7ARC - chains C and V of the 16 polymer chains in the assembly; structure by electron microscopy, 2.88 A resolution.

[Chain C]
Molecule: ND9
Organism: Polytomella sp. Pringsheim 198.80
Amino-acid sequence (217 residues; each row starts with the number of its first residue):
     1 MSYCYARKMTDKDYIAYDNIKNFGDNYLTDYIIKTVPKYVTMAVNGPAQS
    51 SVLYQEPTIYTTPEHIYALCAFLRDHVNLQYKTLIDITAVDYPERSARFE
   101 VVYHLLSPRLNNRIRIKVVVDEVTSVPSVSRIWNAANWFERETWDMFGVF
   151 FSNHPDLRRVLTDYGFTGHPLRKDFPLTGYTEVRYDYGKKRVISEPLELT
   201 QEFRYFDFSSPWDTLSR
Unresolved in the structure: 1

[Chain V]
Molecule: B13
Organism: Polytomella sp. Pringsheim 198.80
Amino-acid sequence (159 residues; numbered 1 to 159; the number before each row is that of its first residue):
     1 MIRNISSRFSTCLRQALPSASSNRTFKAVADVEIDFSNRAVLKKYVGVDH
    51 LSKEQGTKAKFIVSLNSLLEAVKSVPETAEYRKAIEATCQYRLKVCGENN
   101 SDAAIEEVLDAHLEELIAESKEELRILPVLLESKPWDVPADYSAPVFDYV
   151 DASTILDKK
Unresolved in the structure: 1-25

[Chain C / chain V interface]
Residue-residue contacts - 74 pairs, chain C then chain V:
  Ser-2(C) / Glu-115(V)  hydrogen bond
  Tyr-3(C) / Leu-51(V)  hydrophobic
  Tyr-3(C) / Glu-115(V)
  Tyr-3(C) / Glu-122(V)  hydrogen bond
  Tyr-5(C) / Val-46(V)
  Tyr-5(C) / Gly-47(V)  hydrogen bond (side chain-backbone)
  Tyr-5(C) / His-112(V)
  Tyr-5(C) / Glu-115(V)
  Ala-6(C) / Phe-26(V)  hydrophobic
  Ala-6(C) / Val-46(V)
  Ala-6(C) / His-112(V)  hydrogen bond (backbone-side chain)
  Arg-7(C) / Leu-42(V)
  Arg-7(C) / Glu-106(V)
  Arg-7(C) / Glu-107(V)  salt bridge
  Arg-7(C) / Asp-110(V)  salt bridge
  Arg-7(C) / Ala-111(V)
  Arg-7(C) / His-112(V)
  Lys-8(C) / Phe-26(V)
  Met-9(C) / Phe-26(V)  hydrogen bond (backbone-backbone)
  Met-9(C) / Phe-36(V)  hydrophobic
  Tyr-14(C) / Asp-110(V)  hydrogen bond
  Tyr-17(C) / Glu-107(V)  hydrogen bond (side chain-backbone)
  Tyr-17(C) / Val-108(V)
  Tyr-17(C) / Asp-110(V)
  Tyr-31(C) / Ala-84(V)
  Ile-33(C) / Ala-144(V)  hydrophobic
  Ile-33(C) / Val-146(V)  hydrophobic
  Lys-34(C) / Glu-80(V)
  Thr-35(C) / Glu-80(V)
  Thr-35(C) / Tyr-81(V)
  Pro-37(C) / Pro-135(V)
  Pro-37(C) / Val-138(V)  hydrophobic
  Pro-37(C) / Tyr-142(V)  hydrogen bond (backbone-side chain)
  Lys-38(C) / Ser-133(V)  hydrogen bond (side chain-backbone)
  Lys-38(C) / Lys-134(V)
  Lys-38(C) / Pro-135(V)  hydrogen bond (backbone-backbone)
  Lys-38(C) / Asp-137(V)
  Lys-38(C) / Val-138(V)
  Tyr-39(C) / Leu-130(V)
  Tyr-39(C) / Ser-133(V)  hydrogen bond
  Tyr-39(C) / Pro-135(V)
  Val-40(C) / Tyr-142(V)  hydrogen bond (backbone-side chain)
  Thr-41(C) / Ala-144(V)
  Thr-41(C) / Pro-145(V)
  Met-42(C) / Pro-145(V)
  Met-42(C) / Phe-147(V)  hydrophobic
  Ala-43(C) / Pro-145(V)  hydrogen bond (backbone-backbone)
  Ala-43(C) / Val-146(V)
  Ala-43(C) / Phe-147(V)  hydrogen bond (backbone-backbone)
  Val-44(C) / Phe-147(V)
  Asn-45(C) / Val-146(V)
  Asn-45(C) / Phe-147(V)  hydrogen bond (backbone-backbone)
  Asn-45(C) / Asp-148(V)  hydrogen bond
  Asn-45(C) / Tyr-149(V)  hydrogen bond (backbone-backbone)
  Gly-46(C) / Tyr-149(V)
  Gln-55(C) / Tyr-149(V)  hydrogen bond (side chain-backbone)
  Ala-71(C) / Ile-126(V)
  Phe-72(C) / Ile-126(V)  hydrophobic
  Asp-75(C) / Glu-122(V)
  Asp-75(C) / Glu-123(V)
  Asp-75(C) / Arg-125(V)  salt bridge
  Asp-75(C) / Ile-126(V)
  His-76(C) / Tyr-81(V)
  His-76(C) / Ile-85(V)
  His-76(C) / Glu-123(V)  salt bridge
  Val-77(C) / Ile-85(V)  hydrophobic
  Val-77(C) / Glu-119(V)
  Val-77(C) / Glu-123(V)  hydrogen bond (backbone-side chain)
  Asn-78(C) / Thr-88(V)  hydrogen bond
  Gln-80(C) / Glu-119(V)  hydrogen bond
  Lys-82(C) / Glu-122(V)  salt bridge
  Arg-109(C) / Arg-92(V)
  Arg-109(C) / Leu-109(V)  hydrogen bond (side chain-backbone)
  Arg-109(C) / Glu-119(V)  salt bridge
Interface residues without a listed pair, chain C (38 interface residues in all): Thr-29, Val-36, Pro-47, Ala-68, Arg-74
Interface residues without a listed pair, chain V (43 interface residues in all): Val-48, His-50, Leu-68, Val-129, Trp-136

[In short]
Chain C and chain V form an interface of 38 and 43 residues respectively; the contacts include 22 hydrogen
bonds and 6 salt bridges. Among the polar pairs are Arg-7(C)/Glu-107(V), Arg-7(C)/Asp-110(V) and
Asp-75(C)/Arg-125(V).
Here chain C is ND9 and chain V is B13, both from Polytomella sp. Pringsheim 198.80. Entry 7ARC (Cryo-EM
structure of Polytomella Complex-I (peripheral arm)) was determined by electron microscopy (same publication
as 7AQQ, 7AQR, 7AQW, 7AR7, 7AR8, 7AR9, 7ARB and 7ARD).
